2GTT - chains F and W of the 24 polymer chains in the assembly; structure by X-ray diffraction, 3.49 A resolution.

== Chain F ==
Protein: Nucleoprotein
Source organism: Lyssavirus rabies
UniProt: A8VR20 (A8VR20_9RHAB); numbering as in UniProt (aligned over 1-450)
Amino-acid sequence (450 residues; row label = number of the first residue in the row):
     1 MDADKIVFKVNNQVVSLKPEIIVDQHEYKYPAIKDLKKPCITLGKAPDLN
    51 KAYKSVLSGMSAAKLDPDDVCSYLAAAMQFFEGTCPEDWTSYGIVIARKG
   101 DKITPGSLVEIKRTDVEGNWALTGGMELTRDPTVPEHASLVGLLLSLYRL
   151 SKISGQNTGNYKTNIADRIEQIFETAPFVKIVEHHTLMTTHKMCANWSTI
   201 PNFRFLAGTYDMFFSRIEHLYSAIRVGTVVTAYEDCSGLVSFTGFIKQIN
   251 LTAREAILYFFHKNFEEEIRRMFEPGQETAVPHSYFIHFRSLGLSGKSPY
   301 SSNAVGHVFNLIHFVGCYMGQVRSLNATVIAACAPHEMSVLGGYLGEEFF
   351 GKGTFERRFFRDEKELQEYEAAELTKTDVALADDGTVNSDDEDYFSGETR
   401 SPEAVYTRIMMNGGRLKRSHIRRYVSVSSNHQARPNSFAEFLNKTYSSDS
Disordered / not traced: 1-5, 373-397, 449-450

== Chain W ==
Molecule: 99-nt RNA strand
Sequence (99 nucleotides; numbered 1 to 99; the number before each row is that of its first residue):
     1 CCCCCCCACCCACAAAAACCACAACACCCACAAACCCAAAAAACCCCACA
    51 ACCCCCCCACACCCCACCAACCCCACAAACCCCACACACCCCACAAAAC

== How chain F and chain W interact ==
Contacting residue pairs - 42 pairs, chain F then chain W:
  Arg149(F) - A93(W)  salt bridge to the phosphate
  Arg149(F) - C94(W)  salt bridge to the phosphate
  Asn157(F) - C91(W)  base contact
  Thr158(F) - C91(W)  sugar contact
  Tyr161(F) - C91(W)  sugar contact
  Tyr161(F) - A93(W)  hydrogen bond to the phosphate
  Ile165(F) - A93(W)  phosphate contact
  Arg168(F) - C94(W)  salt bridge to the phosphate
  Ile172(F) - C94(W)  base contact
  Arg204(F) - C87(W)  hydrogen bond to the sugar
  Ala223(F) - C94(W)  base contact
  Arg225(F) - C94(W)  sugar contact
  Val226(F) - C94(W)  hydrogen bond to the sugar
  Val229(F) - A93(W)  base contact
  Val229(F) - C94(W)  sugar contact
  Val230(F) - A93(W)  base contact
  Ala232(F) - A93(W)  base contact
  Asp235(F) - C87(W)  hydrogen bond to the sugar
  Asp235(F) - A88(W)  phosphate contact
  Asp235(F) - C89(W)  phosphate contact
  Cys236(F) - C89(W)  phosphate contact
  Ser237(F) - C89(W)  hydrogen bond to the phosphate
  Ser237(F) - C90(W)  phosphate contact
  Arg290(F) - C87(W)  hydrogen bond to the phosphate
  Arg290(F) - A88(W)  salt bridge to the phosphate
  Lys297(F) - C87(W)  phosphate contact
  Lys297(F) - A88(W)  phosphate contact
  Ser298(F) - A88(W)  hydrogen bond to the phosphate
  Ser301(F) - A88(W)  phosphate contact
  Ser301(F) - C89(W)  phosphate contact
  Ser302(F) - C89(W)  hydrogen bond to the phosphate
  Asn303(F) - C89(W)  base contact
  Phe309(F) - C90(W)  phosphate contact
  Arg323(F) - C90(W)  salt bridge to the phosphate
  Asn326(F) - C90(W)  sugar contact
  Ala327(F) - C90(W)  sugar contact
  Thr328(F) - C89(W)  sugar contact
  Thr328(F) - C90(W)  hydrogen bond to the phosphate
  Arg434(F) - C90(W)  hydrogen bond to the sugar
  Arg434(F) - C91(W)  base contact
  Arg434(F) - C92(W)  salt bridge to the phosphate
  Pro435(F) - C91(W)  base contact
Interface residues without a listed pair, chain F (35 interface residues in all): Lys152, Gly159, Thr199, Ser222, Gly296
Interface residues without a listed pair, chain W (10 interface residues in all): C85, A86

== In short ==
35 residues of chain F face 10 of chain W across their interface, with 10 hydrogen bonds and 6 salt bridges.
Among the polar pairs are Arg204(F)-C87(W), Val226(F)-C94(W) and Asp235(F)-C87(W).
Here chain F is Nucleoprotein (Lyssavirus rabies) and chain W is a 99-nt RNA strand. Entry 2GTT (Crystal
structure of the rabies virus nucleoprotein-RNA complex) was determined by X-ray diffraction.
